4WJ1 - chain A; structure by X-ray diffraction, 2.42 A resolution.

Chain A:
Protein: Antigen MTB48, Mycobacterial protein
Source organism: Mycobacterium smegmatis
Reference sequence: A0QNK4 (A0QNK4_MYCS2); residues 1-287 here = UniProt positions 1-287
Sequence (291 residues; numbered -2 to 288; the number before each row is that of its first residue; numbers below 1 keep their minus sign (Gly-2 is residue -2)):
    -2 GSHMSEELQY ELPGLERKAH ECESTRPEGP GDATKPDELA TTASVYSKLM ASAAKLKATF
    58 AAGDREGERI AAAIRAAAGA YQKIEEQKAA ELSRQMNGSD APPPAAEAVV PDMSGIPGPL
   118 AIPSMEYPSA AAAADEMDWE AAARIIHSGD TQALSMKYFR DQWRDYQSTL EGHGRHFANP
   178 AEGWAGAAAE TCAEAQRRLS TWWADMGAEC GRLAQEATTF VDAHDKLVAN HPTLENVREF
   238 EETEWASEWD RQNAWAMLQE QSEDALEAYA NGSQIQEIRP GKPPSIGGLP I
Unresolved in the structure: -2 to 2
Construct notes: expression tag (-2 to 0, 288)
Modified / non-standard residues: Mse47, Mse93, Mse110, Mse122, Mse134, Mse153, Mse203, Mse254 (selenomethionine; parent Met)
What the authors report for this chain:
  - interface residues: Leu89, Mse93
  - contacts within the chain: Leu12-Tyr78, Leu12-Trp181, Ala74-Tyr78, Tyr78-Trp181, Trp181-Ala185, Trp181-Leu286

Summary:
From the paper: interface residues Leu89 and Mse93; contacts within the chain involving Leu12, Tyr78 and
Trp181 among others.
Chain A is Antigen MTB48, Mycobacterial protein (Mycobacterium smegmatis); the structure, Crystal structure of
EspB from the ESX-1 type VII secretion system, was determined by X-ray diffraction, deposited together with
3J83 and 4WJ2.
